Entry 4X4C (X-ray diffraction, 2.80 A resolution); this record covers chains A and F of the 6 polymer chains in the assembly.

[Chain A]
Name: Regulatory protein
From: Enterobacter sp. RFL1396
UniProtKB: Q8GGH0 (Q8GGH0_9ENTR); residue numbers follow UniProt; this construct covers 1-79
Sequence (82 residues; numbered -2 to 79; the number before each row is that of its first residue; numbers below 1 keep their minus sign (Gly-2 is residue -2)):
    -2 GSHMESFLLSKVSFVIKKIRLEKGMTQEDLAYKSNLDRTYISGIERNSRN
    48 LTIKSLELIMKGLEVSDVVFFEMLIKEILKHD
Not modelled in the structure: -2 to 1, 78-79
Construct notes: expression tag (-2 to 0)

[Chain F]
Molecule: 35-nt DNA strand
Notes: fragment: Operator DNA
Sequence (35 nucleotides; numbered 1 to 35; the number before each row is that of its first residue):
     1 ATGTTGACTATAATCACACGGACTATAAGTCACAT

[How chain A and chain F interact]
Contacting residue pairs - 13 pairs, chain A then chain F:
  Leu33(A) with DG29(F), phosphate contact
  Asp34(A) with DT30(F), base contact
  Thr36(A) with DT30(F), base contact; DC31(F), base contact; DA32(F), base contact
  Tyr37(A) with DA28(F), hydrogen bond to the phosphate
  Arg46(A) with DA28(F), hydrogen bond to the base; DG29(F), hydrogen bond to the base
  Asn47(A) with DA27(F), hydrogen bond to the phosphate
  Leu48(A) with DA28(F), phosphate contact
  Thr49(A) with DA27(F), phosphate contact; DA28(F), hydrogen bond to the phosphate
  Ser52(A) with DA28(F), hydrogen bond to the phosphate

[Overview]
Chain A and chain F form an interface of 9 and 6 residues respectively; the contacts include 6 hydrogen bonds.
Polar contacts include Arg46(A)-DA28(F), Arg46(A)-DG29(F) and Tyr37(A)-DA28(F).
Here chain A is Regulatory protein (Enterobacter sp. RFL1396) and chain F is a 35-nt DNA strand. Entry 4X4C
(RADIATION DAMAGE TO THE NUCLEOPROTEIN COMPLEX C.Esp1396I: DOSE (DWD) 6.2 MGy) was determined by X-ray
diffraction (same publication as 4X4B, 4X4D, 4X4E, 4X4F, 4X4G, 4X4H and 4X4I).
